Entry 4GQN (X-ray diffraction, 1.85 A resolution); this record covers chains B and C of the 3 polymer chains in the assembly.

[Chain B (and C)]
Protein: Riboflavin synthase subunit alpha
Source organism: Brucella abortus
Notes: EC 2.5.1.9; chain C of this document is another copy of the same molecule, construct and numbering; everything in this record applies to it too
UniProtKB: G8SX20 (G8SX20_BRUAO); residue numbers follow UniProt; this construct covers 1-202
Chain sequence (210 residues; row label = number of the first residue in the row):
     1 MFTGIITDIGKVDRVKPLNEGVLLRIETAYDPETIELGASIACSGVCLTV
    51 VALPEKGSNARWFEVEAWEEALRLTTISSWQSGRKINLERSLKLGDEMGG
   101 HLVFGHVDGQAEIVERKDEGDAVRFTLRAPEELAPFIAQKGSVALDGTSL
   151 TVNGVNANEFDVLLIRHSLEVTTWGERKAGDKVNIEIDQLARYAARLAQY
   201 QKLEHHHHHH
Unresolved in the structure: 206-210 (chain C: 201-210)
Differences from the reference sequence: expression tag (203-210)
Residues lining bound ligands:
  - 5-Nitro-6- (INI; 5-nitro-6-ribityl-amino-2,4(1h,3h)-pyrimidinedione), molecule 1: Gly-4, Ile-5, Ile-6, Thr-148, Ser-149, Leu-150, Thr-151, Leu-163, Leu-164, Ile-165, His-167, Ser-168, Val-171, Thr-172
  - 5-Nitro-6- (INI), molecule 2: Val-46, Cys-47, Leu-48, Thr-49, Glu-66, Ala-67, Trp-68, Glu-70, Ala-71, Leu-74, Thr-75, Gly-105, His-106, Val-107
  - 5-Nitro-6- (INI), molecule 3: Lys-140, Thr-151, Ile-165
Reported in the primary citation:
  - self-association interface (contacts with another copy of this molecule); pairs are residue here / residue on that copy: Glu-97/Lys-93 (salt bridge), Lys-140/Glu-70 (salt bridge), Arg-166/Glu-66 (salt bridge), Lys-93, Gly-95, Gly-95
  - conformationally variable residues (order/disorder transition): Lys-16 to Glu-20, Val-51 to Trp-68, Trp-80 to Lys-85, Glu-119 to Asp-121
  - binding site for 5-Nitro-6-: Thr-49, His-106

[How chain B and chain C interact]
Residue-residue contacts (43; chain B residue first):
  Met-1(B) / Gly-100(C)
  Met-1(B) / His-101(C)
  Met-1(B) / Leu-102(C)
  Lys-93(B) / Gly-95(C)
  Lys-93(B) / Asp-96(C)
  Lys-93(B) / Glu-97(C)
  Leu-94(B) / Leu-92(C)  hydrophobic
  Leu-94(B) / Lys-93(C)
  Leu-94(B) / Leu-94(C)
  Leu-94(B) / Gly-95(C)  hydrogen bond (backbone-backbone)
  Leu-94(B) / Asp-96(C)  hydrogen bond (backbone-backbone)
  Leu-94(B) / Met-98(C)
  Gly-95(B) / Leu-94(C)
  Leu-102(B) / Leu-190(C)  hydrophobic
  His-106(B) / Lys-140(C)  hydrogen bond (backbone-side chain)
  Asp-108(B) / Lys-140(C)  salt bridge
  Gln-189(B) / Gln-139(C)  hydrogen bond (side chain-backbone)
  Gln-189(B) / Lys-140(C)
  Gln-189(B) / Gly-141(C)
  Gln-189(B) / Leu-190(C)
  Leu-190(B) / Leu-190(C)  hydrophobic
  Arg-192(B) / Ala-138(C)
  Arg-192(B) / Gln-139(C)
  Arg-192(B) / Lys-140(C)
  Tyr-193(B) / Phe-136(C)
  Tyr-193(B) / Ala-138(C)  hydrophobic
  Tyr-193(B) / Gly-141(C)
  Tyr-193(B) / Asp-188(C)  hydrogen bond
  Tyr-193(B) / Leu-190(C)  hydrophobic
  Tyr-193(B) / Ala-191(C)  hydrophobic
  Arg-196(B) / Ala-134(C)  hydrogen bond (side chain-backbone)
  Arg-196(B) / Pro-135(C)
  Arg-196(B) / Ile-137(C)  hydrogen bond (side chain-backbone)
  Arg-196(B) / Ala-138(C)
  Arg-196(B) / Ala-157(C)  hydrogen bond (side chain-backbone)
  Leu-197(B) / Pro-135(C)
  Leu-197(B) / Phe-136(C)  hydrophobic
  Tyr-200(B) / Glu-131(C)
  Tyr-200(B) / Ala-134(C)  hydrophobic
  Tyr-200(B) / Pro-135(C)  hydrophobic
  Tyr-200(B) / Ala-157(C)
  Tyr-200(B) / Asn-158(C)  hydrogen bond
  Leu-203(B) / Ala-157(C)  hydrophobic
Interface residues without a listed pair, chain B (20 interface residues in all): Thr-34, Ser-91, Leu-92, Phe-104, Gln-199
Interface residues without a listed pair, chain C (29 interface residues in all): Met-1, Ser-142, Val-155, Tyr-193, Ala-194

[Overview]
The interface between chain B and chain C involves 20 residues on one side and 29 on the other; the contacts
include 9 hydrogen bonds and 1 salt bridge. Polar pairs include Asp-108(B)/Lys-140(C), His-106(B)/Lys-140(C)
and Gln-189(B)/Gln-139(C). The paper reports a binding site for 5-Nitro-6- at Thr-49(B) and His-106(B);
conformational variability at Lys-16(B), Val-51(B) and Trp-80(B) among others.
Chain B and chain C are both Riboflavin synthase subunit alpha (Brucella abortus); the structure,
Crystallographic structure of trimeric Riboflavin Synthase from Brucella abortus in complex with
5-Nitro-6-(D-Ribitylamino)-2,4(1H,3H) Pyrimidinedione, was determined by X-ray diffraction (same publication
as 4FXU, 4G6I and 4E0F).
